Entry 6O81 (electron microscopy, 3.21 A resolution); this record covers chains A and I of the 16 polymer chains in the assembly.

Chain A:
Name: Translation initiation factor eIF-2B subunit epsilon
From: Homo sapiens
UniProtKB: Q13144 (EI2BE_HUMAN); numbering as in UniProt (aligned over 1-721)
Sequence (721 residues; each row starts with the number of its first residue):
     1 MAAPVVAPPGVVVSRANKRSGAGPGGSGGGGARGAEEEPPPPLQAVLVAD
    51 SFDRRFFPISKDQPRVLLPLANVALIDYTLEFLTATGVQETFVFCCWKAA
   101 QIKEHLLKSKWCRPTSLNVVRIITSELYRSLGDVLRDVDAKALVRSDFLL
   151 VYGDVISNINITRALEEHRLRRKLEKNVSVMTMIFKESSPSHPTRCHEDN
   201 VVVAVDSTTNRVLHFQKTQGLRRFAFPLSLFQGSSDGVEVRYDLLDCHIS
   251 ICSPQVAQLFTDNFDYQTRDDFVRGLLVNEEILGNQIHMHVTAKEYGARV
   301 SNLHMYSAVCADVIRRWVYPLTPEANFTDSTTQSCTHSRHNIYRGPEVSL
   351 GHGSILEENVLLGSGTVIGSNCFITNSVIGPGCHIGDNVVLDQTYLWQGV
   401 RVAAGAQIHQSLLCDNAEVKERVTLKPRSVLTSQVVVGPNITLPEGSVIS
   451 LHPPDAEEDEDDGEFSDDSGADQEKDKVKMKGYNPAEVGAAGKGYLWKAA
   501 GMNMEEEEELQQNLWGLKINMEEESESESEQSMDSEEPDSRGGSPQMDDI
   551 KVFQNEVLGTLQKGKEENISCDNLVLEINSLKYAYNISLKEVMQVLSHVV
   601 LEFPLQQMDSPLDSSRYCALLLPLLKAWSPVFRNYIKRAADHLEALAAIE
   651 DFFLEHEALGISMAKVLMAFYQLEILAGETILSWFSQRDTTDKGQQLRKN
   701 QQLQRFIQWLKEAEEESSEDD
Not modelled in the structure: 1-40, 467-548, 689-691, 716-721
Differences from the reference sequence: conflict K563 (Arg in Q13144), G678 (Glu in Q13144)
Swiss-Prot annotation at these positions:
  - modified residue: A2 (N-acetylalanine), R19 (Omega-N-methylarginine), S27 (Phosphoserine), S130 (Phosphoserine), T322 (Phosphothreonine), S450 (Phosphoserine), S466 (Phosphoserine), S469 (Phosphoserine), S532 (Phosphoserine), S540 (Phosphoserine), S544 (Phosphoserine), S717 (Phosphoserine)
  - cross-link (Glycyl lysine isopeptide (Lys-Gly)): K61 (interchain with G-Cter in ubiquitin), K103 (interchain with G-Cter in ubiquitin), K141 (interchain with G-Cter in ubiquitin), K217 (interchain with G-Cter in ubiquitin)
  - natural variant: D62 (D62V: In VWM5), L68 (L68S: In VWM5), V73 (V73G: In VWM5), A74 (A74T: In VWM5), T91 (T91A: In VWM5), L106 (L106F: In VWM5), R113 (R113C: In VWM5; R113H: In VWM5), R195 (R195C: In VWM5; R195H: In VWM5), R269 (R269G: In VWM5; R269Q: In VWM5), D270 (D270H: In VWM5), R299 (R299H: In VWM5), C310 (C310F: In VWM5), 9 further natural variant entries in UniProt

Chain I:
Name: Translation initiation factor eIF-2B subunit gamma
From: Homo sapiens
UniProtKB: Q9NR50 (EI2BG_HUMAN); residue numbers follow UniProt; this construct covers 1-452
Sequence (452 residues; row label = number of the first residue in the row):
     1 MEFQAVVMAVGGGSRMTDLTSSIPKPLLPVGNKPLIWYPLNLLERVGFEE
    51 VIVVTTRDVQKALCAEFKMKMKPDIVCIPDDADMGTADSLRYIYPKLKTD
   101 VLVLSCDLITDVALHEVVDLFRAYDASLAMLMRKGQDSIEPVPGQKGKKK
   151 AVEQRDFIGVDSTGKRLLFMANEADLDEELVIKGSILQKHPRIRFHTGLV
   201 DAHLYCLKKYIVDFLMENGSITSIRSELIPYLVRKQFSSASSQQGQEEKE
   251 EDLKKKELKSLDIYSFIKEANTLNLAPYDACWNACRGDRWEDLSRSQVRC
   301 YVHIMKEGLCSRVSTLGLYMEANRQVPKLLSALCPEEPPVHSSAQIVSKH
   351 LVGVDSLIGPETQIGEKSSIKRSVIGSSCLIKDRVTITNCLLMNSVTVEE
   401 GSNIQGSVICNNAVIEKGADIKDCLIGSGQRIEAKAKRVNEVIVGNDQLM
   451 EI
Not modelled in the structure: 12-27, 135-154, 239-257, 296-452
Swiss-Prot annotation at these positions:
  - modified residue: M1 (N-acetylmethionine), S260 (Phosphoserine)
  - natural variant: L27 (L27Q: In VWM3), G47 (G47E: In VWM3), A87 (A87V: In VWM3), R225 (R225Q: In VWM3), I346 (I346T: In VWM3)

Interface between chain A and chain I:
Contacting residue pairs (36):
  E187(A) - R192(I)  salt bridge
  P190(A) - P191(I)  hydrophobic
  S207(A) - R194(I)  hydrogen bond
  R222(A) - K183(I)
  R222(A) - G184(I)  hydrogen bond (backbone-backbone)
  R223(A) - V181(I)
  R223(A) - I182(I)
  F224(A) - V181(I)
  F224(A) - I182(I)  hydrogen bond (backbone-backbone)
  F224(A) - G184(I)
  F224(A) - L187(I)  hydrophobic
  A225(A) - L180(I)
  F226(A) - E179(I)
  F226(A) - L180(I)
  F226(A) - I182(I)  hydrophobic
  L228(A) - F157(I)  hydrophobic
  L228(A) - E179(I)
  F231(A) - F157(I)  hydrophobic
  F231(A) - L180(I)  hydrophobic
  D236(A) - R194(I)
  G237(A) - R194(I)
  V238(A) - R194(I)  hydrogen bond (backbone-side chain)
  V238(A) - F195(I)  hydrogen bond (backbone-backbone)
  E239(A) - R192(I)  salt bridge
  E239(A) - I193(I)
  E239(A) - R194(I)
  V240(A) - P191(I)
  V240(A) - R192(I)
  V240(A) - I193(I)  hydrogen bond (backbone-backbone)
  V240(A) - F195(I)  hydrophobic
  R241(A) - P191(I)
  R241(A) - R192(I)
  Y242(A) - L187(I)
  Y242(A) - P191(I)  hydrogen bond (backbone-backbone)
  D243(A) - P191(I)
  D243(A) - R192(I)
Also at the interface, not in a pair above, chain A (21 interface residues in all): V202, P227, S235
Also at the interface, not in a pair above, chain I (16 interface residues in all): E173, Q188, T197

In short:
21 residues of chain A and 16 residues of chain I are in contact, with 7 hydrogen bonds and 2 salt bridges.
Polar contacts include E187(A)-R192(I), E239(A)-R192(I) and S207(A)-R194(I).
Here chain A is Translation initiation factor eIF-2B subunit epsilon and chain I is Translation initiation
factor eIF-2B subunit gamma, both from Homo sapiens. Entry 6O81 (Electron cryo-microscopy of the eukaryotic
translation initiation factor 2B bound to translation initiation factor 2 from ...) was determined by electron
microscopy, deposited together with 6O85 and 6O9Z.
